PDB entry 3EXH | X-ray diffraction, 2.44 A resolution | chains A and C of the 4 polymer chains in the assembly

[Chain A]
Name: Pyruvate dehydrogenase E1 component subunit alpha, somatic form, mitochondrial
Organism: Homo sapiens
Notes: EC 1.2.4.1; fragment: E1p-alpha
Reference sequence: P08559 (ODPA_HUMAN); residues 1-361 here correspond to UniProt positions 30-390 (UniProt number = residue number + 29)
Sequence (382 residues; row label = number of the first residue in the row; numbers below 1 keep their minus sign (Met-20 is residue -20)):
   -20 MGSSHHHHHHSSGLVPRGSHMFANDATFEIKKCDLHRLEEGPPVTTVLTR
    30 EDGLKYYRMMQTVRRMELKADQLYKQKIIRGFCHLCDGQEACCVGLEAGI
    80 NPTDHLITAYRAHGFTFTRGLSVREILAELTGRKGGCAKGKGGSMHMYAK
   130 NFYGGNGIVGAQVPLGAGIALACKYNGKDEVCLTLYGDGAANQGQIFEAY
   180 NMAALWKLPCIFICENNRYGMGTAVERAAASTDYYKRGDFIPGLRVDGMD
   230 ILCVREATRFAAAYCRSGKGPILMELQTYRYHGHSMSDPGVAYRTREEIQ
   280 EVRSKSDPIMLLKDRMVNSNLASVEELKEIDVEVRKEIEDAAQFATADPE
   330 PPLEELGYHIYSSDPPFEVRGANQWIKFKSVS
Not modelled in the structure: -20 to -1, 202-204
Differences from the reference sequence: expression tag (-20 to 0); engineered mutation Ala203 (Ser232 in P08559), Ala271 (Ser300 in P08559)
Ion coordination: Mn2+: Asp167, Asn196, Tyr198 (together with thiamine diphosphate)
Small-molecule neighbours: thiamine diphosphate (TPP): Tyr89, Arg90, Gly136, Ile137, Val138, Gly166, Asp167, Gly168, Ala169, Gln172, Asn196, Tyr198, Gly199, Met200, Arg259
Swiss-Prot annotation at these positions:
  - binding site (pyruvate): His63, Tyr89, Arg90, Ala128, Gly136, Val138, Asp167, Gly168, Ala169, Asn196, Tyr198
  - binding site (thiamine diphosphate): Tyr89, Arg90, Gly136, Val138, Asp167, Gly168, Ala169, Asn196, His263
  - binding site (Mg(2+)): Asp167, Asn196, Tyr198
  - modified residue: Lys34 (N6-acetyllysine), Lys215 (N6-acetyllysine), Lys248 (N6-succinyllysine), Ser264 (Phosphoserine), Ser266 (Phosphoserine), Tyr272 (Phosphotyrosine), Lys284 (N6-acetyllysine), Lys292 (N6-acetyllysine), Lys307 (N6-acetyllysine), Lys356 (N6-succinyllysine)
From the paper describing this entry:
  - post-translational modification sites: Ser264
  - conformationally variable residues (order/disorder transition): Ser266
  - mutagenesis - Y89F (450-fold): decreased binding to thiamine diphosphate
  - mutagenesis - Y89F: unchanged catalytic activity

[Chain C]
Name: Pyruvate dehydrogenase E1 component subunit alpha, somatic form, mitochondrial
Organism: Homo sapiens
Notes: EC 1.2.4.1; fragment: E1p-alpha
Reference sequence: P08559 (ODPA_HUMAN); residues 1-361 here correspond to UniProt positions 30-390 (UniProt number = residue number + 29)
Sequence (382 residues; numbered -20 to 361; the number before each row is that of its first residue; numbers below 1 keep their minus sign (Met-20 is residue -20)):
   -20 MGSSHHHHHHSSGLVPRGSHMFANDATFEIKKCDLHRLEEGPPVTTVLTR
    30 EDGLKYYRMMQTVRRMELKADQLYKQKIIRGFCHLCDGQEACCVGLEAGI
    80 NPTDHLITAYRAHGFTFTRGLSVREILAELTGRKGGCAKGKGGSMHMYAK
   130 NFYGGNGIVGAQVPLGAGIALACKYNGKDEVCLTLYGDGAANQGQIFEAY
   180 NMAALWKLPCIFICENNRYGMGTAVERAAASTDYYKRGDFIPGLRVDGMD
   230 ILCVREATRFAAAYCRSGKGPILMELQTYRYHGHSMSDPGVAYRTREEIQ
   280 EVRSKSDPIMLLKDRMVNSNLASVEELKEIDVEVRKEIEDAAQFATADPE
   330 PPLEELGYHIYSSDPPFEVRGANQWIKFKSVS
Not modelled in the structure: -20 to -1
Differences from the reference sequence: expression tag (-20 to 0); engineered mutation Ala203 (Ser232 in P08559), Ala271 (Ser300 in P08559)
Modified / non-standard residues: Ser264 (phosphoserine; SEP)
Ion coordination: Mn2+: Asp167, Asn196, Tyr198 (together with thiamine diphosphate)
Small-molecule neighbours: thiamine diphosphate (TPP): Tyr89, Arg90, Gly136, Ile137, Val138, Gly166, Asp167, Gly168, Ala169, Gln172, Asn196, Tyr198, Gly199, Met200, Arg259, His263
Swiss-Prot annotation at these positions:
  - binding site (pyruvate): His63, Tyr89, Arg90, Ala128, Gly136, Val138, Asp167, Gly168, Ala169, Asn196, Tyr198
  - binding site (thiamine diphosphate): Tyr89, Arg90, Gly136, Val138, Asp167, Gly168, Ala169, Asn196, His263
  - binding site (Mg(2+)): Asp167, Asn196, Tyr198
  - modified residue: Lys34 (N6-acetyllysine), Lys215 (N6-acetyllysine), Lys248 (N6-succinyllysine), Ser264 (Phosphoserine), Ser266 (Phosphoserine), Tyr272 (Phosphotyrosine), Lys284 (N6-acetyllysine), Lys292 (N6-acetyllysine), Lys307 (N6-acetyllysine), Lys356 (N6-succinyllysine)

[Chain A / chain C interface]
Pairs across the interface (34):
  Asn171(A) - Glu177(C)
  Asn171(A) - Asn180(C)
  Gln172(A) - Glu177(C)
  Gly173(A) - Gly173(C)
  Gly173(A) - Glu177(C)  hydrogen bond (backbone-side chain)
  Phe176(A) - Phe176(C)  hydrophobic
  Glu177(A) - Asn171(C)
  Glu177(A) - Gln172(C)
  Glu177(A) - Gly173(C)  hydrogen bond (side chain-backbone)
  Asn180(A) - Asn171(C)
  Asn180(A) - Ala207(C)  hydrogen bond (side chain-backbone)
  Asn180(A) - Ala208(C)
  Asn180(A) - Ala209(C)  hydrogen bond (side chain-backbone)
  Ala183(A) - Ala209(C)  hydrophobic
  Leu184(A) - Glu205(C)
  Leu184(A) - Arg206(C)
  Leu184(A) - Ala207(C)
  Leu184(A) - Ala208(C)
  Leu184(A) - Ala209(C)  hydrophobic
  Ala207(A) - Asn180(C)  hydrogen bond (backbone-side chain)
  Ala207(A) - Leu184(C)
  Ala208(A) - Asn180(C)
  Ala208(A) - Leu184(C)
  Ala209(A) - Asn180(C)  hydrogen bond (backbone-side chain)
  Ala209(A) - Ala183(C)  hydrophobic
  Ala209(A) - Leu184(C)
  Ala209(A) - Phe219(C)  hydrophobic
  Ser210(A) - Phe219(C)
  Arg216(A) - Asp218(C)
  Arg216(A) - Phe219(C)
  Asp218(A) - Lys215(C)
  Phe219(A) - Ala209(C)  hydrophobic
  Phe219(A) - Ser210(C)
  Phe219(A) - Arg216(C)
Also at the interface, not in a pair above, chain A (19 interface residues in all): Gln174, Glu205, Arg206, Lys215

[In short]
The interface between chain A and chain C involves 19 residues on one side and 18 on the other, with 6
hydrogen bonds. Among the polar pairs are Gly173(A)-Glu177(C), Glu177(A)-Gly173(C) and Asn180(A)-Ala207(C).
Chain A binds thiamine diphosphate. The paper reports that Y89F of chain A reduces binding to thiamine
diphosphate; a modification site at Ser264(A).
Here chain A is Pyruvate dehydrogenase E1 component subunit alpha, somatic form, mitochondrial and chain C is
Pyruvate dehydrogenase E1 component subunit alpha, somatic form, mitochondrial, both from Homo sapiens. Entry
3EXH (Crystal structure of the pyruvate dehydrogenase (E1p) component of human pyruvate dehydrogenase complex)
was determined by X-ray diffraction, deposited together with 3EXE, 3EXF, 3EXG and 3EXI.
